PDB entry 1SWA | X-ray diffraction, 1.90 A resolution | chains A and B of the 4 polymer chains in the assembly

[Chain A (and B)]
Name: Streptavidin
From: Streptomyces avidinii
Notes: fragment: core, residues 13 - 139; chain B of this document is another copy of the same molecule, construct and numbering; everything in this record applies to it too
Reference sequence: P22629 (SAV_STRAV); residues 13-139 here correspond to UniProt positions 37-163 (UniProt number = residue number + 24)
Sequence (127 residues; each row starts with the number of its first residue):
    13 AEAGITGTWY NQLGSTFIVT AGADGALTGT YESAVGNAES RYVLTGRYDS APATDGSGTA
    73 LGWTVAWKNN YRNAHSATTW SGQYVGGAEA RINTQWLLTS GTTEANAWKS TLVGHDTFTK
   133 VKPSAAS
Unresolved in the structure: 13-15, 136-139 (chain B: 13-15, 46-48, 134-139)
Swiss-Prot annotation at these positions:
  - motif: Arg-59 to Asp-61 (Cell attachment site)
  - binding site (biotin): Tyr-43, Tyr-54, Trp-92, Trp-108, Trp-120

[Chain A / chain B interface]
Pairs across the interface - 80 pairs, chain A then chain B:
  Val-55(A) / Arg-59(B)
  Thr-57(A) / Thr-57(B)
  Thr-57(A) / Gly-58(B)
  Gly-58(A) / Thr-57(B)
  Arg-59(A) / Val-55(B)
  Arg-59(A) / Thr-57(B)
  Arg-59(A) / Thr-76(B)
  Arg-59(A) / Ala-78(B)
  Tyr-60(A) / Ala-78(B)
  Asp-61(A) / Asn-85(B)  hydrogen bond
  Asp-61(A) / His-87(B)  salt bridge
  Ser-62(A) / Lys-80(B)  hydrogen bond
  Ala-63(A) / Lys-80(B)
  Ala-63(A) / Asn-85(B)  hydrogen bond (backbone-side chain)
  Ala-63(A) / His-87(B)
  Pro-64(A) / His-87(B)
  Ala-65(A) / His-87(B)
  Gly-68(A) / Thr-115(B)
  Ser-69(A) / Thr-114(B)
  Ser-69(A) / Thr-115(B)
  Gly-70(A) / Gly-113(B)
  Gly-70(A) / Thr-114(B)  hydrogen bond (backbone-backbone)
  Ala-72(A) / His-87(B)
  Ala-72(A) / Ser-88(B)
  Ala-72(A) / Ala-89(B)
  Ala-72(A) / Thr-111(B)
  Ala-72(A) / Gly-113(B)
  Leu-73(A) / Ala-89(B)
  Gly-74(A) / Thr-76(B)  hydrogen bond (backbone-side chain)
  Gly-74(A) / Thr-91(B)
  Trp-75(A) / Thr-76(B)  hydrogen bond (backbone-side chain)
  Thr-76(A) / Arg-59(B)
  Thr-76(A) / Gly-74(B)
  Thr-76(A) / Trp-75(B)
  Thr-76(A) / Thr-76(B)
  Ala-78(A) / Arg-59(B)
  Ala-78(A) / Tyr-60(B)
  Lys-80(A) / Asp-36(B)
  Lys-80(A) / Asp-61(B)
  Lys-80(A) / Ser-62(B)  hydrogen bond
  Asn-85(A) / Asp-61(B)  hydrogen bond
  Asn-85(A) / Ala-63(B)  hydrogen bond (side chain-backbone)
  His-87(A) / Asp-61(B)  salt bridge
  His-87(A) / Ala-63(B)
  His-87(A) / Pro-64(B)
  His-87(A) / Ala-65(B)
  His-87(A) / Ala-72(B)
  Ser-88(A) / Ala-72(B)
  Ala-89(A) / Leu-73(B)
  Ala-89(A) / Ser-93(B)
  Thr-91(A) / Gly-74(B)
  Thr-91(A) / Thr-91(B)  hydrogen bond
  Thr-91(A) / Trp-92(B)
  Thr-91(A) / Ser-93(B)
  Trp-92(A) / Thr-91(B)
  Ser-93(A) / Ala-89(B)
  Ser-93(A) / Thr-91(B)
  Ser-93(A) / Leu-109(B)
  Ser-93(A) / Thr-111(B)  hydrogen bond
  Gly-94(A) / Thr-111(B)
  Gln-95(A) / Ser-112(B)
  Gln-95(A) / Thr-114(B)  hydrogen bond
  Gln-95(A) / Ser-122(B)
  Gln-107(A) / Leu-109(B)
  Trp-108(A) / Leu-109(B)
  Leu-109(A) / Ser-93(B)  hydrogen bond (backbone-side chain)
  Leu-109(A) / Gln-107(B)
  Thr-111(A) / Ala-72(B)
  Thr-111(A) / Ser-93(B)  hydrogen bond
  Thr-111(A) / Gly-94(B)
  Gly-113(A) / Gly-70(B)
  Gly-113(A) / Ala-72(B)
  Gly-113(A) / Gln-95(B)
  Thr-114(A) / Ser-69(B)
  Thr-114(A) / Gly-70(B)  hydrogen bond (backbone-backbone)
  Thr-114(A) / Gln-95(B)  hydrogen bond
  Thr-115(A) / Gly-68(B)
  Thr-115(A) / Ser-69(B)
  Glu-116(A) / Arg-103(B)  salt bridge
  Ser-122(A) / Gln-95(B)
Other interface residues (no listed pair), chain A (44 interface residues in all): Asp-67, Val-97, Leu-110, Ser-112, Ala-119, Thr-123
Other interface residues (no listed pair), chain B (45 interface residues in all): Val-97, Trp-108, Leu-110, Glu-116, Ala-119, Thr-123

[Summary]
The interface between chain A and chain B involves 44 residues on one side and 45 on the other, with 16
hydrogen bonds and 3 salt bridges. Polar pairs include Asp-61(A)/His-87(B), Glu-116(A)/Arg-103(B) and
Asp-61(A)/Asn-85(B). Curated annotation (UniProt) lists 5 biotin-binding residues on chain A.
Both chains are Streptavidin (Streptomyces avidinii). Entry 1SWA (Apo-core-streptavidin at ph 4.5) was
determined by X-ray diffraction (same publication as 1SWB, 1SWC, 1SWD and 1SWE).
